PDB entry 6OO5 | electron microscopy, 4.20 A resolution (low resolution: residue-level contacts below are approximate; hydrogen-bond / salt-bridge calls are withheld) | chains A and B of the 4 polymer chains in the assembly

# Chain A (and B)
Protein: TRPV2
From: Oryctolagus cuniculus
Notes: chain B of this document is another copy of the same molecule, construct and numbering; everything in this record applies to it too
Reference sequence: G1SNM3 (G1SNM3_RABIT); residues 1-762 here correspond to UniProt positions 56-817 (UniProt number = residue number + 55)
Sequence (786 residues; numbered 1 to 786; the number before each row is that of its first residue):
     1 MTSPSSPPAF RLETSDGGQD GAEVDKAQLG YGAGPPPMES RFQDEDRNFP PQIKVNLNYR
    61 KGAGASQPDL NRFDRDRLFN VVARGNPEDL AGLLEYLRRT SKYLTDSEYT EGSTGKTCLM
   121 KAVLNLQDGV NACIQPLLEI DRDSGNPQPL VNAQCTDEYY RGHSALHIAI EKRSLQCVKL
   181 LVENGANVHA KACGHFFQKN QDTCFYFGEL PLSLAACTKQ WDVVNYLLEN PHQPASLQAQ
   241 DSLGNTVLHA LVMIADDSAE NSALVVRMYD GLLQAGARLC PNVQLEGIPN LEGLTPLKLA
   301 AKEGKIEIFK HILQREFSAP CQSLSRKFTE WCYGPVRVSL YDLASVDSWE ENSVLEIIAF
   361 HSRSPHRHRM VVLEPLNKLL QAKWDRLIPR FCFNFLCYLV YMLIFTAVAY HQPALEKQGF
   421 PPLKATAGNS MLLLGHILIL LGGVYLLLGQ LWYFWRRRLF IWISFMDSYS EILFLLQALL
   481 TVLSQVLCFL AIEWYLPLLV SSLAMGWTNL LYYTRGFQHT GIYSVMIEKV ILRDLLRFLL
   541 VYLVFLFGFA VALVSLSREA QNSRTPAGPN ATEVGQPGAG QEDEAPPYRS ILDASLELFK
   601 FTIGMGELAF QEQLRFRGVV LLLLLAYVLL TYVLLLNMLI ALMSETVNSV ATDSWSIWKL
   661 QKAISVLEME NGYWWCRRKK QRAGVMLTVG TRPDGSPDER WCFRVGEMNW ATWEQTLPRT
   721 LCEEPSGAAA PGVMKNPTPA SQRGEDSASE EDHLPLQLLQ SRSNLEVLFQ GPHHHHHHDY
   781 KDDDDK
Unresolved in the structure: 1-72, 414-426, 460-463, 559-585, 727-786
Construct notes: engineered mutation Ser-470 (Phe525 in G1SNM3), Met-505 (Leu560 in G1SNM3), Thr-508 (Leu563 in G1SNM3), Glu-528 (Gln583 in G1SNM3); conflict Ala-504 (Val559 in G1SNM3); expression tag (763-786)
Small-molecule neighbours:
  - resiniferatoxin (6EU), molecule 1: Tyr-469, Ser-470, Leu-473, Ala-504, Met-505, Thr-508, Asn-509, Leu-511, Tyr-512, Ser-524, Glu-528, Ile-531
  - resiniferatoxin (6EU), molecule 2: Ala-626, Leu-629, Leu-630

# Interface between chain A and chain B
Residue-residue contacts (36):
  His-163(A) / Tyr-333(B)
  Glu-171(A) / Tyr-333(B)
  Arg-173(A) / Trp-713(B)
  Phe-205(A) / Pro-335(B)
  Asn-261(A) / Trp-710(B)
  Arg-533(A) / His-519(B)
  Arg-537(A) / His-519(B)
  Arg-537(A) / Thr-520(B)
  Phe-538(A) / Tyr-523(B)
  Val-541(A) / Leu-511(B)
  Val-544(A) / Trp-507(B)
  Phe-545(A) / Thr-508(B)
  Phe-549(A) / Ala-504(B)
  Val-551(A) / Thr-406(B)
  Val-551(A) / Leu-503(B)
  Ala-552(A) / Leu-503(B)
  Val-554(A) / Tyr-410(B)
  Ser-555(A) / Ala-409(B)
  Gly-604(A) / Met-605(B)
  Gly-606(A) / Met-605(B)
  Phe-610(A) / Leu-596(B)
  Phe-616(A) / Trp-494(B)
  Phe-616(A) / Pro-497(B)
  Val-619(A) / Pro-497(B)
  Leu-621(A) / Leu-596(B)
  Leu-625(A) / Phe-599(B)
  Val-628(A) / Ile-603(B)
  Val-633(A) / Val-530(B)
  Leu-634(A) / Tyr-523(B)
  Asn-637(A) / Tyr-523(B)
  Asn-637(A) / Met-526(B)
  Asn-637(A) / Ile-527(B)
  Leu-639(A) / Leu-639(B)
  Ile-640(A) / Met-526(B)
  Ile-640(A) / Val-530(B)
  Met-643(A) / Met-643(B)
Other interface residues (no listed pair), chain A (49 interface residues in all): Lys-116, Leu-124, Tyr-159, Tyr-160, His-167, Phe-197, Thr-203, Cys-217, Thr-218, Ile-254, Gly-548, Leu-556, Ile-591, Met-605, Glu-607, Leu-608, Arg-615, Leu-623, Ser-644
Other interface residues (no listed pair), chain B (36 interface residues in all): Val-336, Leu-496, Val-500, Leu-642, Thr-646, Gly-706, Glu-723, Glu-724, Pro-725, Ser-726

# Overview
Chain A and chain B form an interface of 49 and 36 residues respectively. Ligands of chain A: resiniferatoxin.
Chain A and chain B are both TRPV2 (Oryctolagus cuniculus); the structure, Cryo-EM structure of the
C2-symmetric TRPV2/RTx complex in amphipol resolved to 4.2 A, was determined by electron microscopy, deposited
together with 6OO3, 6OO4 and 6OO7.
